Entry 4JQZ (X-ray diffraction, 2.89 A resolution); this record covers chains A and B.

== Chain A (and B) ==
Protein: Procaspase-3
From: Homo sapiens
Notes: EC 3.4.22.56; fragment: protease domain; chain B of this document is another copy of the same molecule, construct and numbering; everything in this record applies to it too
Reference sequence: P42574 (CASP3_HUMAN); numbering as in UniProt (aligned over 34-277)
Sequence (247 residues; each row starts with the number of its first residue):
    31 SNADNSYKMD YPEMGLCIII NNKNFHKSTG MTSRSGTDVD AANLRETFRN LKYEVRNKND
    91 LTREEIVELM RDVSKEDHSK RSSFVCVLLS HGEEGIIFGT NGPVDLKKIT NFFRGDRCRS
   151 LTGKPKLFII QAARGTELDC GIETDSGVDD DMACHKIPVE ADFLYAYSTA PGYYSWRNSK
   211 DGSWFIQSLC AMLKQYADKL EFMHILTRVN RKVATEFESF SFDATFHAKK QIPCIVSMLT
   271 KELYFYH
Disordered / not traced: 31-32, 55-64, 165-185, 202-206, 250-261 (chain B: 31-32, 55-66, 121-126, 163-184, 200-211, 250-260)
Sequence notes: expression tag (31-33); engineered mutation A163 (Cys in P42574)
UniProt features mapped onto this chain:
  - active site: H121
  - modified residue: R207 (Microbial infection: ADP-riboxanated arginine)
Reported in the primary citation:
  - conformationally variable residues (order/disorder transition, side-chain flip): R64, H121, I126
  - catalytic residues: H121, G122 (citing earlier work)

== Chain A / chain B interface ==
Pairs across the interface (47; chain A residue first):
  D34(A) with R241(B)
  N35(A) with R238(B), hydrogen bond; R241(B), hydrogen bond
  I187(A) with Y197(B)
  V189(A) with I262(B)
  E190(A) with I262(B)
  A191(A) with I262(B)
  E231(A) with H234(B), salt bridge
  H234(A) with E231(B), salt bridge; H234(B), hydrogen bond; E272(B), salt bridge
  T237(A) with L269(B); T270(B); K271(B)
  R238(A) with N35(B), hydrogen bond
  N240(A) with S267(B); M268(B); L269(B)
  R241(A) with D34(B); N35(B), hydrogen bond (side chain-backbone); T270(B), hydrogen bond (side chain-backbone); K271(B)
  I262(A) with V189(B); A191(B), hydrophobic; M268(B)
  P263(A) with M268(B)
  C264(A) with V266(B), hydrophobic; M268(B), hydrophobic
  I265(A) with I265(B); V266(B); S267(B), hydrogen bond (backbone-backbone)
  V266(A) with C264(B), hydrophobic; I265(B)
  S267(A) with N240(B); I265(B), hydrogen bond (backbone-backbone)
  M268(A) with N240(B); I262(B); P263(B); C264(B), hydrophobic
  L269(A) with T237(B); N240(B)
  T270(A) with T237(B); N240(B); R241(B), hydrogen bond (backbone-side chain)
  K271(A) with T237(B); R241(B)
  E272(A) with H234(B), salt bridge
Other interface residues (no listed pair), chain A (26 interface residues in all): M233, A244, Y274
Other interface residues (no listed pair), chain B (25 interface residues in all): E190, M233, Y274

== Summary ==
26 residues of chain A and 25 residues of chain B are in contact, with 9 hydrogen bonds and 4 salt bridges.
Polar pairs include E231(A)-H234(B), H234(A)-E272(B) and N35(A)-R238(B). Curated annotation (UniProt) lists
active-site residue H121(A) on chain A. From the paper: catalytic residues H121(A) and G122(A); conformational
variability at R64(A), H121(A) and I126(A).
Chain A and chain B are both Procaspase-3 (Homo sapiens); the structure, Human procaspase-3, crystal form 2,
was determined by X-ray diffraction together with 4JQY, 4JR0, 4JR1 and 4JR2 from the same study.
